Entry 5LBR (X-ray diffraction, 2.20 A resolution); this record covers chain A.

[Chain A]
Protein: Bacteriophytochrome
From: Deinococcus radiodurans
Notes: EC 2.7.13.3
UniProtKB: Q9RZA4 (BPHY_DEIRA); residue numbers follow UniProt; this construct covers 1-321
Amino-acid sequence (343 residues; each row starts with the number of its first residue; numbers below 1 keep their minus sign (Met-13 is residue -13)):
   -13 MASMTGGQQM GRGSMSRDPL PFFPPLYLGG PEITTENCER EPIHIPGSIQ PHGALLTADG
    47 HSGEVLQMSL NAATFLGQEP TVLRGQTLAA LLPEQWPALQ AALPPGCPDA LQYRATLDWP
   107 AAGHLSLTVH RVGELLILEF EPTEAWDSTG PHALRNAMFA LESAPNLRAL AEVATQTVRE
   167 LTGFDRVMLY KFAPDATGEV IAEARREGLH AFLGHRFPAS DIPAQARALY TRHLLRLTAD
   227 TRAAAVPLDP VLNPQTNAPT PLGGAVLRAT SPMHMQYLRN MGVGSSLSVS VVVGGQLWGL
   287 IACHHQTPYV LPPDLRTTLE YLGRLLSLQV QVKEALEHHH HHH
Disordered / not traced: -13 to 6, 107-109, 131-139, 323-329
Sequence notes: initiating methionine (-13); expression tag (-12 to 0, 322-329)
Glycans and other covalent adducts: 2(R),3(E)- phytochromobilin (LBV) linked to Cys24
Ligand contacts: 2(R),3(E)- phytochromobilin (LBV; 3-[2-[(Z)-[3-(2-carboxyethyl)-5-[(Z)-(4-ethenyl-3-methyl-5-oxidanylidene-pyrrol-2-ylidene)methyl]-4-methyl-pyrrol-1-ium -2-ylidene]methyl]-5-[(Z)-[(3E)-3-ethylidene-4-methyl-5-oxidanylidene-pyrrolidin-2-ylidene]methyl]-4-methyl-1H-pyrrol-3- yl]propanoic acid): Thr20, Thr21, Glu27, Ile29, Met174, Tyr176, Val186, Phe198, Phe203, Ser206, Asp207, Ile208, Pro209, Ala212, Tyr216, Arg222, Arg254, Ala255, Thr256, Ser257, Met259, His260, Tyr263, Leu264, Met267, Ser272, Leu273, Ser274, Leu286, His290

[Summary]
2(R),3(E)- phytochromobilin is covalently linked to Cys24.
Chain A is Bacteriophytochrome (Deinococcus radiodurans); the structure, Wild-type PAS-GAF fragment from
Deinococcus radiodurans Bphp collected at SACLA, was determined by X-ray diffraction together with 5K5B and
5L8M from the same study.
